PDB entry 2Y6L | X-ray diffraction, 1.28 A resolution | chain A

# Chain A
Molecule: Xylanase
Source organism: Rhodothermus marinus
Notes: EC 3.2.1.8
Reference sequence: Q6V8M0 (Q6V8M0_RHOMR); residues 2-166 here correspond to UniProt positions 1-165 (UniProt number = residue number - 1)
Amino-acid sequence (167 residues; each row starts with the number of its first residue):
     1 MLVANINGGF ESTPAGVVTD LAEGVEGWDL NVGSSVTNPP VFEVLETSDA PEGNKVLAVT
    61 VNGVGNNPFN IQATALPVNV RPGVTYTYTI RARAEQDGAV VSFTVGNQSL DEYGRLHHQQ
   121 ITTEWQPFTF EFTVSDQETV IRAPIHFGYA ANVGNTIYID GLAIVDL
Differences from the reference sequence: engineered mutation F69 (Trp68 in Q6V8M0), N70 (Asp69 in Q6V8M0), Q72 (Glu71 in Q6V8M0), L76 (Phe75 in Q6V8M0), R91 (Trp90 in Q6V8M0), L110 (Phe109 in Q6V8M0), D111 (Gln110 in Q6V8M0), H118 (Glu117 in Q6V8M0); cloning artifact (167)
Metal / ion sites: Ca2+ site 1: G9, E11, E52, K55, D160; Ca2+ site 2: A22, W28, D29

# Summary
G9, E11, E52, K55 and D160 coordinate Ca2+ site 1. The Ca2+ site 2 is built by A22, W28 and D29.
Chain A is Xylanase (Rhodothermus marinus); the structure, Xylopentaose binding X-2 engineered mutated CBM4-2
Carbohydrate Binding Module from a Thermostable Rhodothermus marinus Xylanase, was determined by X-ray
diffraction (same publication as 2Y64, 2Y6G, 2Y6H, 2Y6J and 2Y6K).
